Entry 6ZJY (electron microscopy, 5.50 A resolution (low resolution: residue-level contacts below are approximate; hydrogen-bond / salt-bridge calls are withheld)); this record covers chains 6 and 9 of the 15 polymer chains in the assembly.

Chain 6:
Name: NADH-quinone oxidoreductase subunit 6
Source organism: Thermus thermophilus
Notes: EC 7.1.1.-
UniProt: Q56218 (NQO6_THET8); residues 1-181 here = UniProt positions 1-181
Amino-acid sequence (181 residues; each row starts with the number of its first residue):
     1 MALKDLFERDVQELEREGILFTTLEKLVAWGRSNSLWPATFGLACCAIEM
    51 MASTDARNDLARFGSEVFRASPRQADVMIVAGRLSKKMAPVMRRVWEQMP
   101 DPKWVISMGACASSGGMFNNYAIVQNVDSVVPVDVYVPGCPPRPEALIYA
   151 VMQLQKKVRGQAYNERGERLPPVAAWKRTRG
Unresolved in the structure: 1-15
Residues lining bound ligands: 4Fe-4S cluster (SF4): Ala44, Cys45, Gly82, Arg83, Gly109, Ala110, Cys111, Gly139, Cys140, Pro141
Curated features (UniProtKB/Swiss-Prot):
  - binding site ([4Fe-4S] cluster): Cys45, Cys46, Cys111, Cys140

Chain 9:
Name: NADH-quinone oxidoreductase subunit 9
Source organism: Thermus thermophilus
Notes: EC 7.1.1.-
UniProt: Q56224 (NQO9_THET8); residue numbers follow UniProt; this construct covers 1-182
Amino-acid sequence (182 residues; numbered 1 to 182; the number before each row is that of its first residue):
     1 MTLKALAQSLGITLKYLFSKPVTVPYPDAPVALKPRFHGRHVLTRHPNGL
    51 EKCIGCSLCAAACPAYAIYVEPAENDPENPVSAGERYAKVYEINMLRCIF
   101 CGLCEEACPTGAIVLGYDFEMADYEYSDLVYGKEDMLVDVVGTKPQRREA
   151 KRTGKPVKVGYVVPYVRPELEGFKAPTEGGKR
Unresolved in the structure: 1, 182
Metal / ion sites: 4Fe-4S cluster Fe site 1 near Cys56 (its only coordinating residue here); 4Fe-4S cluster Fe site 2: Ile99, Phe100, Cys101
Residues lining bound ligands:
  - 4Fe-4S cluster (SF4), molecule 1: Cys53, Ile54, Gly55, Cys56, Ser57, Leu58, Cys59, Cys108, Pro109, Thr110, Ala112, Ile113
  - 4Fe-4S cluster (SF4), molecule 2: Cys63, Ala67, Arg97, Cys98, Ile99, Phe100, Cys101, Gly102, Cys104
Curated features (UniProtKB/Swiss-Prot):
  - binding site ([4Fe-4S] cluster): Cys53, Cys56, Ser57, Cys59, Cys63, Cys98, Ile99, Cys101, Cys104, Cys108

How chain 6 and chain 9 interact:
Pairs across the interface (12):
  Arg57(6) with Thr23(9); Val24(9)
  Ser114(6) with Leu96(9)
  Gly116(6) with Ala65(9); Arg97(9)
  Asp134(6) with Tyr124(9)
  Val135(6) with Asp123(9)
  Tyr136(6) with Ala122(9); Asp123(9)
  Val137(6) with Ala122(9)
  Pro138(6) with Met95(9)
  Ala146(6) with Phe119(9)
Interface residues without a listed pair, chain 6 (13 interface residues in all): Asn58, Ala110, Ala150, Glu165
Interface residues without a listed pair, chain 9 (11 interface residues in all): Asp128

Summary:
The interface between chain 6 and chain 9 involves 13 residues on one side and 11 on the other. Chain 6 binds
4Fe-4S cluster. Bound to chain 9: 4Fe-4S cluster.
Chain 6 is NADH-quinone oxidoreductase subunit 6 and chain 9 is NADH-quinone oxidoreductase subunit 9, both
from Thermus thermophilus; the structure, Respiratory complex I from Thermus thermophilus, NAD+ dataset, minor
state, was determined by electron microscopy together with 6I0D, 6I1P, 6Q8O, 6Q8W, 6Q8X, 6Y11 and 3 further
entries from the same study.
